Entry 1KC8 (X-ray diffraction, 3.01 A resolution); this record covers chains A and R of the 30 polymer chains in the assembly.

[Chain A]
Molecule: 23S RRNA
Source organism: Haloarcula marismortui
Sequence (2922 nucleotides; each row starts with the number of its first residue):
     2 UUGGCUACUAUGCCAGCUGGUGGAUUGCUCGGCUCAGGCGCUGAUGAAGG
    52 ACGUGCCAAGCUGCGAUAAGCCAUGGGGAGCCGCACGGAGGCGAAGAACC
   102 AUGGAUUUCCGAAUGAGAAUCUCUCUAACAAUUGCUUCGCGCAAUGAGGA
   152 ACCCCGAGAACUGAAACAUCUCAGUAUCGGGAGGAACAGAAAACGCAAUG
   202 UGAUGUCGUUAGUAACCGCGAGUGAACGCGAUACAGCCCAAACCGAAGCC
   252 CUCACGGGCAAUGUGGUGUCAGGGCUACCUCUCAUCAGCCGACCGUCUCG
   302 ACGAAGUCUCUUGGAACAGAGCGUGAUACAGGGUGACAACCCCGUACUCG
   352 AGACCAGUACGACGUGCGGUAGUGCCAGAGUAGCGGGGGUUGGAUAUCCC
   402 UCGCGAAUAACGCAGGCAUCGACUGCGAAGGCUAAACACAACCUGAGACC
   452 GAUAGUGAACAAGUAGUGUGAACGAACGCUGCAAAGUACCCUCAGAAGGG
   502 AGGCGAAAUAGAGCAUGAAAUCAGUUGGCGAUCGAGCGACAGGGCAUACA
   552 AGGUCCCUCGACGAAUGACCGACGCGCGAGCGUCCAGUAAGACUCACGGG
   602 AAGCCGAUGUUCUGUCGUACGUUUUGAAAAACGAGCCAGGGAGUGUGUCU
   652 GCAUGGCAAGUCUAACCGGAGUAUCCGGGGAGGCACAGGGAAACCGACAU
   702 GGCCGCAGGGCUUUGCCCGAGGGCCGCCGUCUUCAAGGGCGGGGAGCCAU
   752 GUGGACACGACCCGAAUCCGGACGAUCUACGCAUGGACAAGAUGAAGCGU
   802 GCCGAAAGGCACGUGGAAGUCUGUUAGAGUUGGUGUCCUACAAUACCCUC
   852 UCGUGAUCUAUGUGUAGGGGUGAAAGGCCCAUCGAGUCCGGCAACAGCUG
   902 GUUCCAAUCGAAACAUGUCGAAGCAUGACCUCCGCCGAGGUAGUCUGUGA
   952 GGUAGAGCGACCGAUUGGUGUGUCCGCCUCCGAGAGGAGUCGGCACACCU
  1002 GUCAAACUCCAAACUUACAGACGCCGUUUGACGCGGGGAUUCCGGUGCGC
  1052 GGGGUAAGCCUGUGUACCAGGAGGGGAACAACCCAGAGAUAGGUUAAGGU
  1102 CCCCAAGUGUGGAUUAAGUGUAAUCCUCUGAAGGUGGUCUCGAGCCCUAG
  1152 ACAGCCGGGAGGUGAGCUUAGAAGCAGCUACCCUCUAAGAAAAGCGUAAC
  1202 AGCUUACCGGCCGAGGUUUGAGGCGCCCAAAAUGAUCGGGACUCAAAUCC
  1252 ACCACCGAGACCUGUCCGUACCACUCAUACUGGUAAUCGAGUAGAUUGGC
  1302 GCUCUAAUUGGAUGGAAGUAGGGGUGAAAACUCCUAUGGACCGAUUAGUG
  1352 ACGAAAAUCCUGGCCAUAGUAGCAGCGAUAGUCGGGUGAGAACCCCGACG
  1402 GCCUAAUGGAUAAGGGUUCCUCAGCACUGCUGAUCAGCUGAGGGUUAGCC
  1452 GGUCCUAAGUCAUACCGCAACUCGACUAUGACGAAAUGGGAAACGGGUUA
  1502 AUAUUCCCGUGCCACUAUGCAGUGAAAGUUGACGCCCUGGGGUCGAUCAC
  1552 GCUGGGCAUUCGCCCAGUCGAACCGUCCAACUCCGUGGAAGCCGUAAUGG
  1602 CAGGAAGCGGACGAACGGCGGCAUAGGGAAACGUGAUUCAACCUGGGGCC
  1652 CAUGAAAAGACGAGCAUAGUGUCCGUACCGAGAACCGACACAGGUGUCCA
  1702 UGGCGGCGAAAGCCAAGGCCUGUCGGGAGCAACCAACGUUAGGGAAUUCG
  1752 GCAAGUUAGUCCCGUACCUUCGGAAGAAGGGAUGCCUGCUCCGGAACGGA
  1802 GCAGGUCGCAGUGACUCGGAAGCUCGGACUGUCUAGUAACAACAUAGGUG
  1852 ACCGCAAAUCCGCAAGGACUCGUACGGUCACUGAAUCCUGCCCAGUGCAG
  1902 GUAUCUGAACACCUCGUACAAGAGGACGAAGGACCUGUCAACGGCGGGGG
  1952 UAACUAUGACCCUCUUAAGGUAGCGUAGUACCUUGCCGCAUCAGUAGCGG
  2002 CUUGCAUGAAUGGAUUAACCAGAGCUUCACUGUCCCAACGUUGGGCCCGG
  2052 UGAACUGUACAUUCCAGUGCGGAGUCUGGAGACACCCAGGGGGAAGCGAA
  2102 GACCCUAUGGAGCUUUACUGCAGGCUGUCGCUGAGACGUGGUCGCCGAUG
  2152 UGCAGCAUAGGUAGGAGACACUACACAGGUACCCGCGCUAGCGGGCCACC
  2202 GAGUCAACAGUGAAAUACUACCCGUCGGUGACUGCGACUCUCACUCCGGG
  2252 AGGAGGACACCGAUAGCCGGGCAGUUUGACUGGGGCGGUACGCGCUCGAA
  2302 AAGAUAUCGAGCGCGCCCUAUGGCUAUCUCAGCCGGGACAGAGACCCGGC
  2352 GAAGAGUGCAAGAGCAAAAGAUAGCUUGACAGUGUUCUUCCCAACGAGGA
  2402 ACGCUGACGCGAAAGCGUGGUCUAGCGAACCAAUUAGCCUGCUUGAUGCG
  2452 GGCAAUUGAUGACAGAAAAGCUACCCUAGGGAUAACAGAGUCGUCACUCG
  2502 CAAGAGCACAUAUCGACCGAGUGGCUUGCUACCUCGAUGUCGGUUCCCUC
  2552 CAUCCUGCCCGUGCAGAAGCGGGCAAGGGUGAGGUUGUUCGCCUAUUAAA
  2602 GGAGGUCGUGAGCUGGGUUUAGACCGUCGUGAGACAGGUCGGCUGCUAUC
  2652 UACUGGGUGUGUAAUGGUGUCUGACAAGAACGACCGUAUAGUACGAGAGG
  2702 AACUACGGUUGGUGGCCACUGGUGUACCGGUUGUUCGAGAGAGCACGUGC
  2752 CGGGUAGCCACGCCACACGGGGUAAGAGCUGAACGCAUCUAAGCUCGAAA
  2802 CCCACUUGGAAAAGAGACACCGCCGAGGUCCCGCGUACAAGACGCGGUCG
  2852 AUAGACUCGGGGUGUGCGCGUCGAGGUAACGAGACGUUAAGCCCACGAGC
  2902 ACUAACAGACCAAAGCCAUCAU
Unresolved in the structure: 2-9, 126-127, 715, 971-998, 1560, 1952-1963, 2137-2236, 2339-2343, 2665-2666, 2915-2923
Construct notes: conflict C560 (U3155 in 3377779)
Bound ions: Mg2+ site 1 near G28 (its only coordinating residue here); Na+ site 1: C40, G41; Na+ site 2: G56, A59, G61; Na+ site 3 near U108 (its only coordinating residue here); Mg2+ site 2 near U115 (its only coordinating residue here); Na+ site 4: C141, G142; Na+ site 5 near U146 (its only coordinating residue here); Mg2+ site 3: C162, U2276; K+ site 1: C162, U163, U172; Mg2+ site 4: A165, A167, C168; Na+ site 6: A165, A166; Mg2+ site 5: A166, G219; 97 more Mg2+ sites not listed; 64 more Na+ sites not listed; 2 more K+ sites not listed
Residues lining bound ligands:
  - blasticidin s (BLS), molecule 1: A2007, G2285, G2286, C2287, U2628, A2635, C2636, A2637
  - blasticidin s (BLS), molecule 2: C2104, C2105, G2284, G2285, U2473, A2474, A2485, A2635, C2636, A2637

[Chain R]
Name: Ribosomal protein L21E
Source organism: Haloarcula marismortui
UniProt: P12734 (RL21_HALMA); numbering as in UniProt (aligned over 1-95)
Sequence (95 residues; each row starts with the number of its first residue):
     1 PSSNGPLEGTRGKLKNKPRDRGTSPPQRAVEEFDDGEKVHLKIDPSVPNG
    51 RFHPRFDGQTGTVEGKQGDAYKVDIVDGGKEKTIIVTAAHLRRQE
Bound ions: Na+: Asp20, Gly22, Ser24, Ser46

[How chain A and chain R interact]
Residue-residue contacts (111; chain A residue first):
  G948(A) - Gln94(R)  base contact
  G948(A) - Glu95(R)  hydrogen bond to the sugar
  U949(A) - His40(R)  hydrogen bond to the base
  U949(A) - Gln94(R)  hydrogen bond to the base
  U949(A) - Glu95(R)  hydrogen bond to the sugar
  G950(A) - His40(R)  sugar contact
  G950(A) - Gly58(R)  hydrogen bond to the base
  A951(A) - Lys42(R)  phosphate contact
  A951(A) - Asp57(R)  sugar contact
  A951(A) - Gly58(R)  sugar contact
  G952(A) - Lys42(R)  salt bridge to the phosphate
  G953(A) - Gly12(R)  phosphate contact
  G953(A) - Lys13(R)  phosphate contact
  G953(A) - Lys17(R)  base contact
  A1007(A) - Arg11(R)  phosphate contact
  C1008(A) - Arg11(R)  salt bridge to the phosphate
  U1009(A) - Lys15(R)  salt bridge to the phosphate
  C1010(A) - Pro18(R)  phosphate contact
  A1018(A) - Gly58(R)  sugar contact
  A1018(A) - Gln59(R)  hydrogen bond to the sugar
  A1018(A) - Thr60(R)  hydrogen bond to the sugar
  C1019(A) - Lys38(R)  hydrogen bond to the phosphate
  C1019(A) - Thr60(R)  sugar contact
  C1019(A) - Gln94(R)  hydrogen bond to the base
  A1020(A) - Lys38(R)  salt bridge to the phosphate
  G2295(A) - Ser3(R)  base contact
  G2295(A) - Asn4(R)  hydrogen bond to the phosphate
  G2295(A) - Gly5(R)  hydrogen bond to the phosphate
  C2296(A) - Ser2(R)  hydrogen bond to the base
  C2296(A) - Ser3(R)  hydrogen bond to the phosphate
  C2296(A) - Asn4(R)  phosphate contact
  C2296(A) - Gly5(R)  hydrogen bond to the phosphate
  C2296(A) - Pro6(R)  phosphate contact
  C2296(A) - Leu7(R)  hydrogen bond to the phosphate
  C2296(A) - Glu8(R)  hydrogen bond to the phosphate
  U2297(A) - Ser2(R)  hydrogen bond to the base
  U2297(A) - Leu7(R)  phosphate contact
  U2297(A) - Glu8(R)  phosphate contact
  U2297(A) - Gly9(R)  hydrogen bond to the phosphate
  U2297(A) - Thr10(R)  phosphate contact
  U2297(A) - Arg11(R)  hydrogen bond to the phosphate
  C2298(A) - Ser2(R)  hydrogen bond to the base
  C2298(A) - Arg11(R)  salt bridge to the phosphate
  G2299(A) - Pro1(R)  base contact
  G2299(A) - Ser2(R)  base contact
  A2300(A) - Pro1(R)  base contact
  G2304(A) - Lys13(R)  salt bridge to the phosphate
  G2304(A) - Arg55(R)  phosphate contact
  A2305(A) - Arg55(R)  salt bridge to the phosphate
  U2306(A) - Pro1(R)  phosphate contact
  A2307(A) - Pro1(R)  phosphate contact
  A2353(A) - Arg21(R)  hydrogen bond to the base
  A2354(A) - Arg21(R)  salt bridge to the phosphate
  G2363(A) - Leu7(R)  base contact
  G2363(A) - Arg11(R)  hydrogen bond to the phosphate
  A2364(A) - Arg11(R)  salt bridge to the phosphate
  A2364(A) - Leu14(R)  hydrogen bond to the sugar
  A2364(A) - Lys15(R)  phosphate contact
  G2365(A) - Leu14(R)  sugar contact
  G2365(A) - Lys15(R)  phosphate contact
  G2365(A) - Asn16(R)  hydrogen bond to the phosphate
  G2365(A) - Pro45(R)  sugar contact
  G2365(A) - Ser46(R)  phosphate contact
  C2366(A) - Arg21(R)  phosphate contact
  C2366(A) - Gly22(R)  hydrogen bond to the phosphate
  C2366(A) - Thr23(R)  phosphate contact
  C2366(A) - Ser46(R)  hydrogen bond to the phosphate
  A2367(A) - Gly22(R)  phosphate contact
  A2367(A) - Thr23(R)  hydrogen bond to the phosphate
  A2370(A) - Ser46(R)  hydrogen bond to the base
  A2370(A) - Pro48(R)  base contact
  G2385(A) - Gln67(R)  base contact
  U2386(A) - Gln67(R)  hydrogen bond to the base
  U2387(A) - Thr83(R)  hydrogen bond to the sugar
  U2387(A) - Ile85(R)  sugar contact
  C2388(A) - His53(R)  sugar contact
  C2388(A) - Phe56(R)  phosphate contact
  C2388(A) - Lys82(R)  phosphate contact
  C2388(A) - Thr83(R)  hydrogen bond to the phosphate
  U2389(A) - His53(R)  sugar contact
  U2389(A) - Arg55(R)  phosphate contact
  U2389(A) - Phe56(R)  phosphate contact
  U2389(A) - Lys82(R)  salt bridge to the phosphate
  U2390(A) - Asn4(R)  sugar contact
  U2390(A) - Arg55(R)  salt bridge to the phosphate
  C2392(A) - Arg55(R)  sugar contact
  C2392(A) - Asp77(R)  hydrogen bond to the sugar
  C2392(A) - Lys82(R)  hydrogen bond to the phosphate
  C2393(A) - Asp77(R)  sugar contact
  C2393(A) - Gly78(R)  sugar contact
  C2393(A) - Gly79(R)  hydrogen bond to the phosphate
  C2393(A) - Lys80(R)  phosphate contact
  C2393(A) - Lys82(R)  salt bridge to the phosphate
  A2394(A) - Gly79(R)  hydrogen bond to the phosphate
  A2394(A) - Lys80(R)  hydrogen bond to the phosphate
  A2395(A) - Lys80(R)  salt bridge to the phosphate
  A2402(A) - Gly50(R)  phosphate contact
  A2402(A) - Arg51(R)  hydrogen bond to the sugar
  C2403(A) - Asn49(R)  phosphate contact
  C2403(A) - Gly50(R)  hydrogen bond to the phosphate
  C2403(A) - Gln67(R)  hydrogen bond to the base
  C2403(A) - Ala70(R)  phosphate contact
  C2403(A) - Ile85(R)  sugar contact
  G2404(A) - Gln67(R)  phosphate contact
  G2404(A) - Gly68(R)  phosphate contact
  G2404(A) - Asp69(R)  hydrogen bond to the phosphate
  G2404(A) - Ala70(R)  hydrogen bond to the phosphate
  C2423(A) - Leu7(R)  sugar contact
  U2424(A) - Gly5(R)  sugar contact
  U2424(A) - Pro6(R)  sugar contact
  U2424(A) - Leu7(R)  sugar contact
Other interface residues (no listed pair), chain A (51 interface residues in all): C1011, A2303, G2310, A2311, C2391
Other interface residues (no listed pair), chain R (53 interface residues in all): Glu81, Ile84, Arg93

[In short]
The interface between chain A and chain R involves 51 residues on one side and 53 on the other, with 41
hydrogen bonds and 13 salt bridges. Polar pairs include U949(A)-His40(R), U949(A)-Gln94(R) and
G950(A)-Gly58(R). Chain A binds blasticidin s.
Chain A is 23S RRNA and chain R is Ribosomal protein L21E, both from Haloarcula marismortui; the structure,
Co-crystal Structure of Blasticidin S Bound to the 50S Ribosomal Subunit, was determined by X-ray diffraction
together with 1K73, 1N8R and 1NJI from the same study.
